Entry 1Q5Q (X-ray diffraction, 2.60 A resolution); this record covers chains A and B of the 14 polymer chains in the assembly.

Chain A (and B):
Name: proteasome alpha-type subunit 1
Source organism: Rhodococcus erythropolis
Notes: EC 3.4.25.1; chain B of this document is another copy of the same molecule, construct and numbering; everything in this record applies to it too
UniProtKB: Q53080 (Q53080_RHOER); residues 1-259 here = UniProt positions 1-259
Chain sequence (259 residues; each row starts with the number of its first residue):
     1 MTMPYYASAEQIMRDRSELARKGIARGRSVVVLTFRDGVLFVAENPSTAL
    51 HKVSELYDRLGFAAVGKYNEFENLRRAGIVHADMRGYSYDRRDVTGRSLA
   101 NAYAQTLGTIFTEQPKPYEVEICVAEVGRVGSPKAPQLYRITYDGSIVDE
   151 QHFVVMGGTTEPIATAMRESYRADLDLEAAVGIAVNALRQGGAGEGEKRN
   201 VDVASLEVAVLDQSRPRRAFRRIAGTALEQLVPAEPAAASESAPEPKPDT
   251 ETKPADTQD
Disordered / not traced: 1-8, 193-200, 236-259

How chain A and chain B interact:
Contacting residue pairs (22):
  Ala9(A) with Asp15(B); Leu19(B)
  Glu10(A) with Leu19(B); Lys22(B), salt bridge
  Met13(A) with Lys116(B)
  Arg97(A) with Ala49(B)
  Asn101(A) with Tyr68(B), hydrogen bond; Arg76(B)
  Gln105(A) with Asn69(B), hydrogen bond (side chain-backbone); Asn73(B)
  Gly108(A) with Asn69(B)
  Thr112(A) with Pro115(B); Lys116(B)
  Glu113(A) with Gln114(B), hydrogen bond; Pro115(B)
  Tyr139(A) with Ala49(B)
  Asp144(A) with Lys67(B), salt bridge
  Gly145(A) with Asn69(B)
  Ile147(A) with Leu50(B); Tyr68(B), hydrophobic
  Asp149(A) with Ser47(B), hydrogen bond; Ala49(B)
Other interface residues (no listed pair), chain A (17 interface residues in all): Ala104, Ser146, Val148
Other interface residues (no listed pair), chain B (15 interface residues in all): Glu72

Summary:
17 residues of chain A face 15 of chain B across their interface; the contacts include 4 hydrogen bonds and 2
salt bridges. Polar pairs include Glu10(A)-Lys22(B), Asp144(A)-Lys67(B) and Asn101(A)-Tyr68(B).
Both chains are proteasome alpha-type subunit 1 (Rhodococcus erythropolis). Entry 1Q5Q (The Rhodococcus 20S
proteasome) was determined by X-ray diffraction together with 1Q5R from the same study.
